PDB entry 9NHN | electron microscopy, 3.90 A resolution | chains H and L of the 8 polymer chains in the assembly

Chain H:
Molecule: RUu-V1V2V3-2 pAb heavy chain
From: Macaca mulatta
Chain sequence (123 residues; each row starts with the number of its first residue; X marks 119 residues of unknown identity (built as UNK)):
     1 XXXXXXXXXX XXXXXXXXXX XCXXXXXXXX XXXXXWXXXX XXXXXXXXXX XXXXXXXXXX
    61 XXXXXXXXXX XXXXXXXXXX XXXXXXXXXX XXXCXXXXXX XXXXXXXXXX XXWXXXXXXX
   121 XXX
Cystine bridges: Cys22-Cys94

Chain L:
Molecule: RUu-V1V2V3-2 pAb light chain
From: Macaca mulatta
Chain sequence (101 residues; row label = number of the first residue in the row; X marks 97 residues of unknown identity (built as UNK)):
     1 XXXXXXXXXX XXXXXXXXXC XXXXXXXXXW XXXXXXXXXX XXXXXXXXXX XXXXXXXXXX
    61 XXXXXXXXXX XXXXXXXXXX XXCXXXXXXX XXFXXXXXXX X
Cystine bridges: Cys20-Cys83

Chain H / chain L interface:
Interface residues of chain H (facing chain L), 1 residues: Trp113
Interface residues of chain L (facing chain H), 1 residues: Phe93

Summary:
Chain H and chain L each contribute 1 residues to their interface.
Chain H is RUu-V1V2V3-2 pAb heavy chain and chain L is RUu-V1V2V3-2 pAb light chain, both from Macaca mulatta;
the structure, BG505-CH505 Env glycoprotein in complex with NHP pAb V1V2V3-2 isolated from animal RUu18 at
week 14, was determined by electron microscopy together with 9NHH, 9NHI, 9NHJ, 9NHK, 9NHL, 9NHM, 9NHO and 9NI9
from the same study.
